6BBN - chains A and E of the 6 polymer chains in the assembly; structure by X-ray diffraction, 3.51 A resolution.

Chain A:
Protein: Tubulin alpha-1B chain
Organism: Bos taurus
UniProt: P81947 (TBA1B_BOVIN); residue numbers follow UniProt; this construct covers 1-451
Amino-acid sequence (451 residues; row label = number of the first residue in the row):
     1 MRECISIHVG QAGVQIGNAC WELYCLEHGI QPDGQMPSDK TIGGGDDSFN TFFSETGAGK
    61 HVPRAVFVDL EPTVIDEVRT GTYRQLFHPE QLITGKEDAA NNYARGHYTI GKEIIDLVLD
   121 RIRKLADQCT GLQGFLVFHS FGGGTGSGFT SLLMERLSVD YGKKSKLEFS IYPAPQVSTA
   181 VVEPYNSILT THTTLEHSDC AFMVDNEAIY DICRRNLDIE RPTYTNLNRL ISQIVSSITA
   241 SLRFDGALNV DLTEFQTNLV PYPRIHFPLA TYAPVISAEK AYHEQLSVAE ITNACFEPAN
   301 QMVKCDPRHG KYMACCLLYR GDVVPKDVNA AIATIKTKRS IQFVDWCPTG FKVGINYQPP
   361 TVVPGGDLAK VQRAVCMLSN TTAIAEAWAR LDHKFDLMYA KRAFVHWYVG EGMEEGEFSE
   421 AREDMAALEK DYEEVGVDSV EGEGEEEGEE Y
Unresolved in the structure: 1, 438-451
Bound ions: Mg2+: E71 (together with GTP)
Small-molecule neighbours: GTP (guanosine-5'-triphosphate): G10, Q11, A12, Q15, D69, E71, D98, A99, A100, N101, S140, G142, G143, G144, T145, G146, I171, P173, V177, E183, N206, Y224, N228, I231

Chain E:
Protein: Kinesin-like protein KIF2A
Organism: Homo sapiens
UniProt: O00139 (KIF2A_HUMAN); residues 153-553 here = UniProt positions 153-553
Amino-acid sequence (420 residues; row label = number of the first residue in the row):
   134 MGSSHHHHHH SSGLVPRGSS RRKSNCVKEV EKLQEKREKR RLQQQELREK RAQDVDATNP
   194 NYEIMCMIRD FRGSLDYRPL TTADPIDEHR ICVCVRKRPL NKKETQMKDL DVITIPSKDV
   254 VMVHEPKQKV DLTRYLENQT FRFDYAFDDS APNEMVYRFT ARPLVETIFE RGMATCFAYG
   314 QTGSGKTHTM GGDFSGKNQD CSKGIYALAA RDVFLMLKKP NYKKLELQVY ATFFEIYSGK
   374 VFDLLNRKTK LRVLEDGKQQ VQVVGLQERE VKCVEDVLKL IDIGNSCRTS GQTSANAHSS
   434 RSHAVFQIIL RRKGKLHGKF SLIDLAGNER GADTSSADRQ TRLEGAEINK SLLALKECIR
   494 ALGRNKPHTP FRASKLTQVL RDSFIGENSR TCMIATISPG MASCENTLNT LRYANRVKEL
Unresolved in the structure: 134-156, 214-217, 327-334, 424-429, 553
Sequence notes: expression tag (134-152)
Bound ions: Mg2+: T320, S433 (together with AMP-PNP)
Small-molecule neighbours: AMP-PNP (ANP; phosphoaminophosphonic acid-adenylate ester): R229, R231, P232, A284, Q314, T315, G316, S317, G318, K319, T320, H321, S432, S433, L458, A459, G460
Swiss-Prot annotation at these positions:
  - binding site (ATP): G313 to T320
From the paper describing this entry:
  - contacts within the chain: R181-E196 (salt bridge), D264-T266 (hydrogen bond)
  - binding site for AMP-PNP: S433
  - Mg2+ coordination: S433
  - conformationally variable residues (helix shift): Y195 to L208

Chain A / chain E interface:
Pairs across the interface - 6 pairs, chain A then chain E:
  A400(A) - N158(E)  hydrogen bond (backbone-side chain)
  K401(A) - N158(E)
  K401(A) - V160(E)
  K401(A) - K161(E)  hydrogen bond (backbone-side chain)
  R402(A) - S157(E)
  R402(A) - K161(E)
Interface residues without a listed pair, chain A (5 interface residues in all): Y399, A403
The authors on this interface:
  - interface residues, chain E: S157(E)

Overview:
The interface between chain A and chain E involves 5 residues on one side and 4 on the other, with 2 hydrogen
bonds. Polar contacts include A400(A)-N158(E) and K401(A)-K161(E). Ligands of chain A: GTP. Chain E binds
AMP-PNP. From the paper: a binding site for AMP-PNP at S433(E); the interface residue S157(E).
Here chain A is Tubulin alpha-1B chain (Bos taurus) and chain E is Kinesin-like protein KIF2A (Homo sapiens).
Entry 6BBN (Crystal structure of a curved tubulin complex induced by the kinesin-13 Kif2A) was determined by
X-ray diffraction.
